9CIA - chains f and g of the 12 polymer chains in the assembly; structure by electron microscopy, 3.39 A resolution.

[Chain f]
Name: T-cell surface glycoprotein CD3 epsilon chain
Source organism: Homo sapiens
UniProtKB: P07766 (CD3E_HUMAN); numbering as in UniProt (aligned over 33-155)
Amino-acid sequence (123 residues; each row starts with the number of its first residue):
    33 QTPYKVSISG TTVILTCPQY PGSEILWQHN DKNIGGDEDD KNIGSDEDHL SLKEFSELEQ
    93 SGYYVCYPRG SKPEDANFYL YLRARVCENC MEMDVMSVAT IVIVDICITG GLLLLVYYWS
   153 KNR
Cystine bridges: Cys49-Cys98, Cys119-Cys122

[Chain g]
Name: T-cell surface glycoprotein CD3 gamma chain
Source organism: Homo sapiens
UniProtKB: P09693 (CD3G_HUMAN); residue numbers follow UniProt; this construct covers 25-138
Amino-acid sequence (114 residues; numbered 25 to 138; the number before each row is that of its first residue):
    25 IKGNHLVKVY DYQEDGSVLL TCDAEAKNIT WFKDGKMIGF LTEDKKKWNL GSNAKDPRGM
    85 YQCKGSQNKS KPLQVYYRMC QNCIELNAAT ISGFLFAEIV SIFVLAVGVY FIAG
Not modelled in the structure: 35-38
Swiss-Prot annotation at these positions:
  - glycosylation (N-linked (GlcNAc...) asparagine): Asn52, Asn92
Cystine bridges: Cys46-Cys87, Cys104-Cys107
Reported in the primary citation:
  - binding site for cholesterol: Phe135
  - conformationally variable residues (loop rearrangement): Asp39

[Chain f / chain g interface]
Pairs across the interface (57):
  Gln33(f) with Pro96(g)
  Pro35(f) with Met84(g), hydrophobic; Gln98(g)
  Tyr36(f) with Gln98(g), hydrogen bond (backbone-side chain)
  Val38(f) with Tyr100(g)
  Ile40(f) with Arg102(g)
  Tyr95(f) with Val33(g), hydrogen bond (side chain-backbone)
  Glu106(f) with Lys26(g); His29(g)
  Ala108(f) with His29(g), hydrogen bond (backbone-side chain); Lys95(g), hydrogen bond (backbone-side chain)
  Asn109(f) with Lys95(g)
  Phe110(f) with Met84(g), hydrophobic; Pro96(g), hydrophobic; Gln98(g)
  Tyr111(f) with His29(g), hydrogen bond; Lys32(g); Pro96(g), hydrogen bond (backbone-backbone); Leu97(g), hydrophobic; Gln98(g), hydrogen bond (backbone-backbone)
  Leu112(f) with Gln98(g)
  Tyr113(f) with Val33(g); Gln98(g), hydrogen bond (backbone-backbone); Val99(g); Tyr100(g), hydrogen bond (backbone-backbone); Tyr101(g)
  Leu114(f) with Tyr100(g)
  Arg115(f) with Tyr100(g), hydrogen bond (backbone-backbone); Tyr101(g); Arg102(g), hydrogen bond (backbone-backbone); Met103(g)
  Ala116(f) with Arg102(g)
  Arg117(f) with Arg102(g), hydrogen bond (backbone-side chain); Met103(g)
  Glu120(f) with Glu109(g)
  Asn121(f) with Glu109(g); Leu110(g), hydrogen bond (backbone-backbone)
  Cys122(f) with Ile108(g)
  Met123(f) with Cys107(g); Ile108(g), hydrogen bond (backbone-backbone); Leu110(g), hydrophobic
  Glu124(f) with Cys107(g)
  Met125(f) with Asn106(g); Ile108(g), hydrophobic
  Asp137(f) with Glu122(g)
  Thr141(f) with Ile126(g); Leu129(g)
  Leu145(f) with Leu129(g); Val133(g), hydrophobic
  Val148(f) with Ala130(g); Val133(g), hydrophobic; Tyr134(g)
  Tyr149(f) with Val133(g), hydrophobic; Ile136(g), hydrophobic
  Ser152(f) with Val133(g), hydrogen bond (side chain-backbone); Tyr134(g); Ala137(g)
Also at the interface, not in a pair above, chain f (34 interface residues in all): Asp107, Val118, Leu144, Trp151, Lys153
Also at the interface, not in a pair above, chain g (31 interface residues in all): Asp80, Cys104, Asn111, Phe118

[In short]
Chain f and chain g form an interface of 34 and 31 residues respectively, with 15 hydrogen bonds. Polar
contacts include Tyr36(f)-Gln98(g), Tyr95(f)-Val33(g) and Ala108(f)-His29(g). The paper reports a binding site
for cholesterol at Phe135(g); conformational variability at Asp39(g).
Chain f is T-cell surface glycoprotein CD3 epsilon chain and chain g is T-cell surface glycoprotein CD3 gamma
chain, both from Homo sapiens; the structure, T cell receptor complex, was determined by electron microscopy
together with 9CI8 from the same study.
